PDB entry 7YZK | electron microscopy, 3.57 A resolution | chains A and D of the 4 polymer chains in the assembly

== Chain A ==
Molecule: Adenylate cyclase
Organism: Mycobacterium tuberculosis
Notes: EC 4.6.1.1
UniProtKB: A0A5R1ZCG6 (A0A5R1ZCG6_MYCTX); residue numbers follow UniProt; this construct covers 1-443
Sequence (472 residues; row label = number of the first residue in the row; numbers below 1 keep their minus sign (Met-25 is residue -25)):
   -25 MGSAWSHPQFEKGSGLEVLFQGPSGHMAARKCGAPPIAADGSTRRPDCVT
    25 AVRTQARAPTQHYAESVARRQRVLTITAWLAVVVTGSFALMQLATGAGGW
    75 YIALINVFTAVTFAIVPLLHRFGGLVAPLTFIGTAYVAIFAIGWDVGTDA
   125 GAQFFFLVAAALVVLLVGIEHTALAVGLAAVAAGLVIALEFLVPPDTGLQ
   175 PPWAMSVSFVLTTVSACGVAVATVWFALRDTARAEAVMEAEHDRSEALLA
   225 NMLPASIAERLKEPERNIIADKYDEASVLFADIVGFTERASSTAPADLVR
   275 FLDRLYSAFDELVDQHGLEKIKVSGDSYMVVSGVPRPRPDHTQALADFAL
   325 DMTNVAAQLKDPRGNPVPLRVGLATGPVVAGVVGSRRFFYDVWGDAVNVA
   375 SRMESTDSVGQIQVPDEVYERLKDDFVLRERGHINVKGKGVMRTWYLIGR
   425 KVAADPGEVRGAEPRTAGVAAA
Disordered / not traced: -25 to 40, 406-415, 429-446
Sequence notes: initiating methionine (-25); expression tag (-24 to 0, 444-446)
Ion coordination: Mn2+ site 1: Asp256, Ile257, Asp300 (together with ONM); Mn2+ site 2: Asp256, Asp300 (together with ONM)
Residues lining bound ligands:
  - ONM, molecule 1: Phe254, Lys296, Met303, Val366, Trp367, Gly368, Val371, Asn372
  - ONM, molecule 2: Asp256, Ile257, Val258, Gly259, Phe260, Thr261, Ala264, Pro269, Leu272, Val273, Gly299, Asp300, Arg344
What the authors report for this chain:
  - mutagenesis - T122A/D123A/Q127A/E164A/D170A: decreased catalytic activity
  - mutagenesis - T122A/D123A/Q127A/E164A/D170A: unchanged stability
  - allosteric site: Asp123, Glu164, Asp170

== Chain D ==
Molecule: Nanobody Nb4
Organism: Vicugna pacos
Notes: antibody fragment or engineered binder
Sequence (128 residues; row label = number of the first residue in the row):
     4 MAQWQLVESGGGLVQAGGSLRLSCTASGIILSINSMGWYRQTAGNEREWV
    54 AFSTAGGSTTYADSVKGRFTISRDNAKNTVYLQMNSLKPEDTAVYYCNTP
   104 AGRVGGTWGQGTPVTVSSHHHHHHEPEA
Disordered / not traced: 4-5, 123-131
Cystine bridges: Cys27-Cys100

== Interface between chain A and chain D ==
Contacting residue pairs (15):
  Glu285(A) - Trp52(D)
  Gln289(A) - Tyr42(D)  hydrogen bond
  Gln289(A) - Phe55(D)
  His290(A) - Phe55(D)
  His290(A) - Thr57(D)
  Arg312(A) - Ser61(D)
  Asp321(A) - Ala58(D)  hydrogen bond (side chain-backbone)
  Asp325(A) - Ser38(D)  hydrogen bond
  Val329(A) - Pro103(D)  hydrophobic
  Gln332(A) - Val107(D)
  Gln332(A) - Gly108(D)
  Leu333(A) - Val107(D)  hydrophobic
  Arg424(A) - Ala58(D)  hydrogen bond (side chain-backbone)
  Lys425(A) - Ile36(D)
  Val426(A) - Ser35(D)
Also at the interface, not in a pair above, chain A (14 interface residues in all): Leu286, Asp288
Also at the interface, not in a pair above, chain D (15 interface residues in all): Gly59, Thr63, Ala104

== In short ==
The interface between chain A and chain D involves 14 residues on one side and 15 on the other, with 4
hydrogen bonds. Among the polar pairs are Gln289(A)-Tyr42(D), Asp321(A)-Ala58(D) and Asp325(A)-Ser38(D).
Ligands of chain A: ONM. From the paper: T122A/D123A/Q127A/E164A/D170A of chain A reduce catalytic activity;
an allosteric site at Asp123(A), Glu164(A) and Asp170(A).
Here chain A is Adenylate cyclase (Mycobacterium tuberculosis) and chain D is Nanobody Nb4 (Vicugna pacos).
Entry 7YZK (Structure of Mycobacterium tuberculosis adenylyl cyclase Rv1625c / Cya) was determined by electron
microscopy (same publication as 7YZI and 7YZ9).
